PDB entry 2FJ7 | X-ray diffraction, 3.20 A resolution | chains J and G of the 10 polymer chains in the assembly

Chain J:
Molecule: 147 bp DNA containing 16 bp poly dT element
Sequence (147 nucleotides; each row starts with the number of its first residue):
   148 ATCAATATCC ACCTGCAGAT ACTACCAAAA GTGTATTTGG AAACTGCTCC ATCAAAAGGC
   208 ATGTTCAGCT GAGTCAGCCA AATTAGCTTA TCATGATTTT TTTTTTTTTT TTGACACTTT
   268 TGGTAGAATG TGCAGGTGGA TATTGAT

Chain G:
Molecule: histone H2A
Organism: Xenopus laevis
Chain sequence (129 residues; row label = number of the first residue in the row):
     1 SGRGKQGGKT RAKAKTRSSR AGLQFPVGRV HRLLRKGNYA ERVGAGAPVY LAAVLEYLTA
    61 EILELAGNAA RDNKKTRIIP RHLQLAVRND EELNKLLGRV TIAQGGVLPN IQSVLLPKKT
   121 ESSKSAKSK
Disordered / not traced: 1-13, 120-129

How chain J and chain G interact:
Contacting residue pairs (13):
  DT259(J) / Arg-42(G)  hydrogen bond to the sugar
  DT259(J) / Val-43(G)  phosphate contact
  DT259(J) / Gly-44(G)  phosphate contact
  DT259(J) / Ala-45(G)  hydrogen bond to the phosphate
  DG260(J) / His-31(G)  salt bridge to the phosphate
  DG260(J) / Arg-35(G)  hydrogen bond to the phosphate
  DG260(J) / Arg-42(G)  sugar contact
  DG260(J) / Val-43(G)  hydrogen bond to the phosphate
  DA261(J) / Arg-35(G)  salt bridge to the phosphate
  DC280(J) / Lys-75(G)  phosphate contact
  DC280(J) / Thr-76(G)  phosphate contact
  DC280(J) / Arg-77(G)  salt bridge to the phosphate
  DA281(J) / Lys-75(G)  salt bridge to the phosphate
Other interface residues (no listed pair), chain J (7 interface residues in all): DT258, DG279
Other interface residues (no listed pair), chain G (10 interface residues in all): Glu-41

Overview:
Chain J and chain G form an interface of 7 and 10 residues respectively, with 4 hydrogen bonds and 4 salt
bridges. Among the polar pairs are DT259(J)/Arg-42(G), DT259(J)/Ala-45(G) and DG260(J)/Arg-35(G).
Chain J is 147 bp DNA containing 16 bp poly dT element and chain G is histone H2A (Xenopus laevis); the
structure, Crystal structure of Nucleosome Core Particle Containing a Poly (dA.dT) Sequence Element, was
determined by X-ray diffraction.
